4A79 - chains A and B; structure by X-ray diffraction, 1.89 A resolution.

== Chain A (and B) ==
Protein: Amine oxidase [flavin-containing] B
Source organism: Homo sapiens
Notes: EC 1.4.3.4; chain B of this document is another copy of the same molecule, construct and numbering; everything in this record applies to it too
UniProt: P27338 (AOFB_HUMAN); residue numbers follow UniProt; this construct covers 1-520
Sequence (520 residues; numbered 1 to 520; the number before each row is that of its first residue):
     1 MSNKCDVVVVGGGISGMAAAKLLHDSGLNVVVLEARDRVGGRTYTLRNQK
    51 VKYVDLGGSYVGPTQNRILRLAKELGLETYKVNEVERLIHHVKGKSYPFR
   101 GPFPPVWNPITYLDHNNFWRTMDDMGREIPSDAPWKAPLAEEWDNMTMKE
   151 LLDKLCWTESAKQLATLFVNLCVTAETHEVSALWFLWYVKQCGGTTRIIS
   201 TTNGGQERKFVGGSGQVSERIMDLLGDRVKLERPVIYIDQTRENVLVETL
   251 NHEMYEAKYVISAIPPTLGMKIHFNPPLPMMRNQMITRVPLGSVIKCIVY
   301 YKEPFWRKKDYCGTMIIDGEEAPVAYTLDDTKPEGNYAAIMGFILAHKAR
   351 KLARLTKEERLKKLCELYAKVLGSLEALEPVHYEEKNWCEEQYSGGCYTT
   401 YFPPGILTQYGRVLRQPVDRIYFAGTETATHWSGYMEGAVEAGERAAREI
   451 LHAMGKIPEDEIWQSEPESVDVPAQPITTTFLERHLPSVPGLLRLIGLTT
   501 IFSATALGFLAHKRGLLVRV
Not modelled in the structure: 1-2, 502-520 (chain B: 1-2, 497-520)
Swiss-Prot annotation at these positions:
  - site (Important for catalytic activity): Cys156, Cys365, His382
  - modified residue: Ser2 (N-acetylserine), Lys52 (N6-acetyllysine), Cys397 (S-8alpha-FAD cysteine)
  - mutagenesis: Cys5 (C5S: No loss of activity), Cys156 (C156S: Complete loss of activity), Thr158 (T158A: Dramatic loss of activity), Cys172 (C172S: No loss of activity), Cys192 (C192S: No loss of activity), Ile199 (I199F: Alters specificity towards synthetic inhibitors), Cys297 (C297S: No loss of activity), Cys312 (C312S: No loss of activity), Cys365 (C365S: Complete loss of activity), His382 (H382R: Significant loss of activity), Lys386 (K386M: No loss of activity), Cys389 (C389A: Complete loss of activity; C389S: No loss of activity), 2 further mutagenesis entries in UniProt
Glycans and other covalent adducts: flavin-adenine dinucleotide (FAD) linked to Cys397
Small-molecule neighbours:
  - FAD (flavin-adenine dinucleotide): Val10, Gly11, Gly12, Gly13, Ile14, Ser15, Gly16, Leu33, Glu34, Ala35, Arg36, Gly40, Gly41, Arg42, Thr43, Leu56, Gly57, Gly58, Ser59, Tyr60, Arg233, Pro234, Val235, Ala263, Ile264, Pro265, Leu268, Ile272, Val294, Lys296, Phe343, Trp388, Tyr393, Tyr398, Gly425, Thr426, Gly434, Tyr435, Met436, Ala439
  - pioglitazone (P1B; (5R)-5-{4-[2-(5-ethylpyridin-2-yl)ethoxy]benzyl}-1,3-thiazolidine-2,4-dione): Tyr60, Pro102, Phe103, Pro104, Trp119, Leu164, Phe168, Leu171, Cys172, Thr195, Ile198, Ile199, Gln206, Ile316, Tyr326, Phe343, Tyr398, Tyr435
From the paper describing this entry:
  - binding site for pioglitazone: Phe103, Ile199, Tyr398, Tyr435
  - conformationally variable residues (side-chain flip): Phe103

== Interface between chain A and chain B ==
Pairs across the interface - 90 pairs, chain A then chain B:
  Asn145(A) - Lys149(B)
  Asn145(A) - His178(B)  hydrogen bond
  Lys149(A) - Asn145(B)
  Glu150(A) - Glu150(B)
  His178(A) - Asn145(B)  hydrogen bond
  His178(A) - Pro404(B)
  His178(A) - Gly405(B)
  Glu179(A) - Pro404(B)
  Val235(A) - His273(B)
  Ile236(A) - Ile236(B)  hydrophobic
  Ile236(A) - His273(B)
  Tyr237(A) - Leu250(B)  hydrophobic
  Glu248(A) - His252(B)  salt bridge
  Leu250(A) - Tyr237(B)  hydrophobic
  His252(A) - Glu248(B)  salt bridge
  Thr267(A) - Met270(B)
  Leu268(A) - Met270(B)  hydrophobic
  Met270(A) - Thr267(B)
  Met270(A) - Leu268(B)  hydrophobic
  Met270(A) - Met270(B)  hydrophobic
  Met270(A) - Lys271(B)  hydrogen bond (backbone-side chain)
  Lys271(A) - Met270(B)  hydrogen bond (side chain-backbone)
  Lys271(A) - Ile272(B)  hydrogen bond (side chain-backbone)
  Lys271(A) - His273(B)  hydrogen bond (backbone-side chain)
  Ile272(A) - Lys271(B)  hydrogen bond (backbone-side chain)
  Ile272(A) - Gln392(B)
  His273(A) - Val235(B)
  His273(A) - Ile236(B)
  His273(A) - Lys271(B)  hydrogen bond (side chain-backbone)
  His273(A) - Gln392(B)
  His273(A) - Tyr393(B)  hydrogen bond
  Phe274(A) - Gln392(B)  hydrogen bond (backbone-side chain)
  Met280(A) - Ala353(B)  hydrophobic
  Met280(A) - Asn387(B)
  Met280(A) - Cys389(B)  hydrophobic
  Met281(A) - Arg350(B)
  Asn283(A) - Cys389(B)  hydrogen bond (side chain-backbone)
  Asn283(A) - Glu390(B)
  Asn283(A) - Glu391(B)  hydrogen bond (side chain-backbone)
  Asn283(A) - Gln392(B)
  Gln284(A) - Leu291(B)
  Gln284(A) - Gly292(B)  hydrogen bond (side chain-backbone)
  Gln284(A) - Ser293(B)  hydrogen bond
  Gln284(A) - Cys389(B)  hydrogen bond
  Gln284(A) - Gly395(B)  hydrogen bond (side chain-backbone)
  Gln284(A) - Gly396(B)
  Thr287(A) - Thr287(B)
  Thr287(A) - Pro290(B)
  Arg288(A) - Pro290(B)
  Arg288(A) - Leu291(B)  hydrogen bond (side chain-backbone)
  Arg288(A) - Ser293(B)
  Arg288(A) - Tyr401(B)
  Pro290(A) - Thr287(B)
  Pro290(A) - Arg288(B)
  Leu291(A) - Gln284(B)
  Leu291(A) - Arg288(B)  hydrogen bond (backbone-side chain)
  Gly292(A) - Gln284(B)  hydrogen bond (backbone-side chain)
  Ser293(A) - Gln284(B)  hydrogen bond
  Ser293(A) - Arg288(B)  hydrogen bond
  Ser293(A) - Tyr410(B)
  His347(A) - Gln409(B)
  Arg350(A) - Met281(B)
  Arg350(A) - Arg288(B)
  Arg350(A) - Gln409(B)  hydrogen bond
  Arg350(A) - Tyr410(B)  hydrogen bond
  Ala353(A) - Met280(B)  hydrophobic
  Asn387(A) - Met280(B)
  Cys389(A) - Met280(B)  hydrophobic
  Cys389(A) - Asn283(B)  hydrogen bond (backbone-side chain)
  Cys389(A) - Gln284(B)  hydrogen bond
  Glu390(A) - Asn283(B)
  Glu391(A) - Asn283(B)  hydrogen bond (backbone-side chain)
  Gln392(A) - Ile272(B)
  Gln392(A) - His273(B)
  Gln392(A) - Phe274(B)  hydrogen bond (side chain-backbone)
  Gln392(A) - Asn283(B)
  Tyr393(A) - His273(B)  hydrogen bond
  Gly395(A) - Gln284(B)  hydrogen bond (backbone-side chain)
  Gly396(A) - Gln284(B)
  Tyr401(A) - Arg288(B)
  Tyr401(A) - Ile406(B)
  Pro404(A) - His178(B)
  Pro404(A) - Glu179(B)
  Pro404(A) - Pro404(B)  hydrophobic
  Gly405(A) - His178(B)
  Ile406(A) - Tyr401(B)
  Gln409(A) - His347(B)
  Gln409(A) - Arg350(B)  hydrogen bond
  Tyr410(A) - Ser293(B)  hydrogen bond
  Tyr410(A) - Arg350(B)  hydrogen bond
Also at the interface, not in a pair above, chain A (52 interface residues in all): Thr147, Pro234, Gly269, Pro277, Leu278, Ala349, Pro403
Also at the interface, not in a pair above, chain B (50 interface residues in all): Thr147, Pro234, Pro277, Val289, Pro403

== In short ==
52 residues of chain A and 50 residues of chain B are in contact, with 32 hydrogen bonds and 2 salt bridges.
Among the polar pairs are Glu248(A)-His252(B), Asn145(A)-His178(B) and Met270(A)-Lys271(B). Chain A binds
pioglitazone. The paper reports a binding site for pioglitazone at Phe103(A), Ile199(A) and Tyr398(A) among
others; conformational variability at Phe103(A).
Chain A and chain B are both Amine oxidase [flavin-containing] B (Homo sapiens); the structure, Crystal
structure of human monoamine oxidase B (MAO B) in complex with pioglitazone, was determined by X-ray
diffraction together with 4A7A from the same study.
